9E2G - chains 0C and 1A of the 415 polymer chains in the assembly; structure by electron microscopy, 2.80 A resolution.

# Chain 0C
Name: EF-hand domain-containing family member C2
Source organism: Trypanosoma brucei brucei TREU927
Reference sequence: Q387A9 (Q387A9_TRYB2); residues 1-752 here = UniProt positions 1-752
Chain sequence (752 residues; row label = number of the first residue in the row):
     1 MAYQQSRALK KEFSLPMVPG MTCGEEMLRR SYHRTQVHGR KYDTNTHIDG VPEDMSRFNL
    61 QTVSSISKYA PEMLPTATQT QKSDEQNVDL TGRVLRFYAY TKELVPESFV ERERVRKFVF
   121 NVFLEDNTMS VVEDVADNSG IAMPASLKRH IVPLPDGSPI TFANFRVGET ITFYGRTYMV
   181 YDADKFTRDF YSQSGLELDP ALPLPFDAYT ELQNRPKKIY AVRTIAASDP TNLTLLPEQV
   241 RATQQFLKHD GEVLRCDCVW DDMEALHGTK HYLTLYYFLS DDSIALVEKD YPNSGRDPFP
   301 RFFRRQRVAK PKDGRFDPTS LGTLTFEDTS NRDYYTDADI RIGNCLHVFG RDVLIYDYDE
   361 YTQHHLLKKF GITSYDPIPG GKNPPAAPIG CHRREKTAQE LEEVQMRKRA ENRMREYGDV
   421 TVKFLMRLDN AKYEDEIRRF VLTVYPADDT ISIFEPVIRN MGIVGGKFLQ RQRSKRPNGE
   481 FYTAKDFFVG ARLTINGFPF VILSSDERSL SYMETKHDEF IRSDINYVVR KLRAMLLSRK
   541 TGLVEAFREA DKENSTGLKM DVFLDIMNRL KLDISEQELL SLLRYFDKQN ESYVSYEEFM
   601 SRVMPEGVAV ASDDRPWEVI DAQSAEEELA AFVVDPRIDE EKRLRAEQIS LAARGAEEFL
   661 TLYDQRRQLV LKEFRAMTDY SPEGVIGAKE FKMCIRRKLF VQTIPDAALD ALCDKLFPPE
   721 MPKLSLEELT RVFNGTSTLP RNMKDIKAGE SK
Unresolved in the structure: 1-2, 72-86, 752

# Chain 1A
Name: Calcium-binding protein, putative
Source organism: Trypanosoma brucei brucei TREU927
Reference sequence: Q583R2 (Q583R2_TRYB2); residues 1-359 here = UniProt positions 1-359
Chain sequence (359 residues; numbered 1 to 359; the number before each row is that of its first residue):
     1 MPHSMDTTLF SDENRIDRGD SLLFHCVQLS QGGTDSHRYF FGCYFPRWRG FYMDEARELP
    61 GPLGYNVTRH FPAFPFDVYL KDDGEHFLTD DFQIGSIFTL GGPLNQRDDG QKRYKVVHCD
   121 DSQLRTRTGK TLAFIGNNVS GLLQQTHRVS GEAIDALKRI REAYIFNVGN GIPEVGIKAM
   181 GRHFRKVGSD GRRWMSYEGI VRFVKDSRNF NATLSFSDTQ RTEEDVNTVA TCIYNAFPKN
   241 EEECIDYDFF MDYVRGPMSQ ERKDAVWNIF RRMDYDRDGN LNIIDIQACY NTQDHPTCSV
   301 DHLFQSDKML KGFLTIWDEN ERCGLVPYAE FLDYYNGVSA VLEDDKVFFD VLNNQWKLL
Unresolved in the structure: 1-2

# Chain 0C / chain 1A interface
Pairs across the interface (54; chain 0C residue first):
  Y3(0C) - S140(1A)
  Y3(0C) - R192(1A)
  Y3(0C) - N240(1A)
  Q4(0C) - Q111(1A)
  Q5(0C) - G101(1A)
  Q5(0C) - G102(1A)
  Q5(0C) - Q111(1A)
  S6(0C) - D82(1A)
  S6(0C) - L100(1A)  hydrogen bond (side chain-backbone)
  S6(0C) - G101(1A)  hydrogen bond (side chain-backbone)
  S6(0C) - Q111(1A)
  R7(0C) - L80(1A)
  R7(0C) - K81(1A)  hydrogen bond (side chain-backbone)
  R7(0C) - D82(1A)  hydrogen bond (side chain-backbone)
  R7(0C) - D83(1A)
  R7(0C) - G84(1A)
  R7(0C) - L100(1A)
  A8(0C) - L100(1A)
  A8(0C) - G101(1A)
  A8(0C) - G102(1A)
  L9(0C) - L104(1A)
  K10(0C) - P103(1A)
  K11(0C) - P103(1A)
  K11(0C) - L104(1A)
  F13(0C) - N105(1A)
  F13(0C) - Q106(1A)
  P52(0C) - W48(1A)
  E53(0C) - W48(1A)
  D54(0C) - R47(1A)
  M55(0C) - R47(1A)  hydrogen bond (backbone-backbone)
  M55(0C) - R49(1A)
  F58(0C) - R49(1A)
  N59(0C) - P46(1A)  hydrogen bond (side chain-backbone)
  N59(0C) - R49(1A)  hydrogen bond
  N59(0C) - T128(1A)
  T62(0C) - T128(1A)
  T62(0C) - G129(1A)  hydrogen bond (backbone-backbone)
  V63(0C) - R127(1A)
  V63(0C) - G129(1A)
  S64(0C) - D90(1A)  hydrogen bond
  S64(0C) - R127(1A)  hydrogen bond (backbone-backbone)
  S64(0C) - T128(1A)
  S64(0C) - G129(1A)
  I66(0C) - R127(1A)
  S67(0C) - R127(1A)
  K68(0C) - R127(1A)
  Y69(0C) - T89(1A)
  Y69(0C) - D90(1A)  hydrogen bond
  Y69(0C) - Q93(1A)
  Y69(0C) - D121(1A)  hydrogen bond (backbone-side chain)
  Y69(0C) - R127(1A)
  A70(0C) - I94(1A)
  P71(0C) - H118(1A)
  P71(0C) - C119(1A)
Also at the interface, not in a pair above, chain 0C (26 interface residues in all): S56
Also at the interface, not in a pair above, chain 1A (43 interface residues in all): L22, F76, V78, Y79, T99, L124, T126, N137, Q144, W194, P238, K239, D246

# Summary
26 residues of chain 0C and 43 residues of chain 1A are in contact; the contacts include 12 hydrogen bonds.
Among the polar pairs are S6(0C)-L100(1A), S6(0C)-G101(1A) and R7(0C)-K81(1A).
Chain 0C is EF-hand domain-containing family member C2 and chain 1A is Calcium-binding protein, putative, both
from Trypanosoma brucei brucei TREU927; the structure, Cryo-EM structure of 48 nm repeat of microtubule
doublet from T. brucei flagellum, was determined by electron microscopy.
